1UPN - chains A and D of the 5 polymer chains in the assembly; structure by electron microscopy, 16.00 A resolution (very low resolution: no residue pairs are listed; an interface is given only as per-side residue counts).

== Chain A ==
Name: Echovirus 11 coat protein VP1
From: Human echovirus 11
UniProtKB: Q8JKE8 (Q8JKE8_9ENTO); residues 1-292 here correspond to UniProt positions 570-861 (UniProt number = residue number + 569)
Chain sequence (292 residues; row label = number of the first residue in the row):
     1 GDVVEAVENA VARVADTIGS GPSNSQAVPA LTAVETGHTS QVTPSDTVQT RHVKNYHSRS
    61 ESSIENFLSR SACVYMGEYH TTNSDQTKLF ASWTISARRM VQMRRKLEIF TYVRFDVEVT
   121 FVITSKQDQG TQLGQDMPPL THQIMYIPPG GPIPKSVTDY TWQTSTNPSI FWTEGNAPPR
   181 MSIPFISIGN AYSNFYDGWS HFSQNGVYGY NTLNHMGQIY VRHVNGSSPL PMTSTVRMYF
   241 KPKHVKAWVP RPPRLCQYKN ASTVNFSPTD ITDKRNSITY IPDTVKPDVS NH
Disordered / not traced: 290-292

== Chain D ==
Name: Echovirus 11 coat protein VP4
From: Human echovirus 11
UniProtKB: Q8JKE8 (Q8JKE8_9ENTO); numbering as in UniProt (aligned over 1-69)
Chain sequence (69 residues; row label = number of the first residue in the row):
     1 MGAQVSTQKT GAHETGLRAS GNSIIHYTNI NYYKDAASNS ANRQDFTQDP GKFTEPVKDI
    61 MVKSLPALN
Disordered / not traced: 1, 15-22

== Interface between chain A and chain D ==
At this resolution (16 A) residue pairs are not listed: 37 residues of chain A and 29 of chain D lie at the interface.

== Summary ==
The interface between chain A and chain D involves 37 residues on one side and 29 on the other.
Chain A is Echovirus 11 coat protein VP1 and chain D is Echovirus 11 coat protein VP4, both from Human
echovirus 11; the structure, Complex of echovirus type 12 with domains 3 and 4 of its receptor decay
accelerating factor ..., was determined by electron microscopy.
